Entry 6KVO (X-ray diffraction, 2.50 A resolution); this record covers chains B and D of the 6 polymer chains in the assembly.

# Chain B
Protein: NtMOC1
Organism: Nicotiana tabacum
Reference sequence: A0A1S4CVP6 (A0A1S4CVP6_TOBAC); residues 108-275 here = UniProt positions 108-275
Chain sequence (171 residues; numbered 105 to 275; the number before each row is that of its first residue):
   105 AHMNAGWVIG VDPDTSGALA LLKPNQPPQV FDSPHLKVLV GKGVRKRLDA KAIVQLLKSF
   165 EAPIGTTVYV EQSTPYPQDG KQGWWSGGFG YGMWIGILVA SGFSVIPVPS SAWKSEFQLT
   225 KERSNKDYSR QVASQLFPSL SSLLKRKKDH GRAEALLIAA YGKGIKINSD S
Unresolved in the structure: 105-109, 269-275
Construct notes: expression tag (105-107); engineered mutation Lys-162 (Gln in A0A1S4CVP6), Gln-235 (Glu in A0A1S4CVP6), Gln-239 (Glu in A0A1S4CVP6)
Metal / ion sites: Mg2+: Glu-175 (shared with 1 residue of chain E)
What the authors report for this chain:
  - mutagenesis - G200E/A204E: abolished binding to another copy of this molecule
  - mutagenesis - G200E, A204E: decreased binding to another copy of this molecule
  - mutagenesis - G200E, A204E: decreased catalytic activity on HJ
  - catalytic residues: Asp-116, Asp-118, Glu-175, Glu-258
  - mutagenesis - D116A, D118A, R149D, R149D/K185D/K218D/K225D, E175A, D183A, K185D, K218D, R250D/K251D/K252D, E258A: abolished catalytic activity on HJ
  - mutagenesis - D116A, D118A, R149D, E175A, Y180A, K185D, K218D, E258A: unchanged binding to HJ
  - binding site for the 18-nt DNA strand: Arg-149
  - binding site for the 18-nt DNA strand (chain D): Arg-149, Lys-185, Gln-186, Gly-187
  - binding site for the 18-nt DNA strand: Lys-185
  - binding site for the 18-nt DNA strand: Tyr-180, Asp-183, Lys-218, Lys-225
  - mutagenesis - Y180A, K225D: unchanged catalytic activity on HJ
  - mutagenesis - R149D/K185D/K218D/K225D, R250D/K251D/K252D: abolished binding to HJ
  - specificity-determining residues: Asp-183
  - mutagenesis - D183A: decreased binding to HJ

# Chain D
Molecule: 18-nt DNA strand
Sequence (18 nucleotides; numbered 1 to 18; the number before each row is that of its first residue):
     1 GCCTTGCTTG GACATCTT

# Chain B / chain D interface
Pairs across the interface - 19 pairs, chain B then chain D:
  Val-144(B) with DA12(D), phosphate contact; DC13(D), phosphate contact
  Gly-145(B) with DA12(D), sugar contact; DC13(D), hydrogen bond to the phosphate
  Arg-149(B) with DA12(D), salt bridge to the phosphate
  Gln-182(B) with DT9(D), hydrogen bond to the base
  Asp-183(B) with DT9(D), base contact
  Gly-184(B) with DT9(D), hydrogen bond to the base; DG10(D), phosphate contact
  Lys-185(B) with DG10(D), hydrogen bond to the phosphate; DG11(D), salt bridge to the phosphate
  Gln-186(B) with DG10(D), hydrogen bond to the base; DG11(D), hydrogen bond to the phosphate; DA12(D), hydrogen bond to the phosphate
  Gly-187(B) with DG10(D), hydrogen bond to the base
  Arg-250(B) with DT4(D), phosphate contact
  Lys-251(B) with DT4(D), hydrogen bond to the phosphate
  Lys-252(B) with DC3(D), salt bridge to the phosphate; DT4(D), hydrogen bond to the phosphate
Also at the interface, not in a pair above, chain B (13 interface residues in all): Leu-143

# In short
13 residues of chain B and 7 residues of chain D are in contact; the contacts include 10 hydrogen bonds and 3
salt bridges. Among the polar pairs are Gln-182(B)/DT9(D), Gly-184(B)/DT9(D) and Gln-186(B)/DG10(D). From the
paper: catalytic residues Asp-116(B), Asp-118(B) and Glu-175(B) among others; D116A, D118A and R149D of chain
B, among others, abolish catalytic activity on HJ; 15 substitutions were tested in all.
Chain B is NtMOC1 (Nicotiana tabacum) and chain D is an 18-nt DNA strand; the structure, Crystal structure of
chloroplast resolvase in complex with Holliday junction, was determined by X-ray diffraction (same publication
as 6LCM and 6LCT).
